Entry 7K0N (electron microscopy, 3.10 A resolution); this record covers chains H and F of the 8 polymer chains in the assembly.

# Chain H
Molecule: ORM1-like protein 3
From: Homo sapiens
UniProt: Q8N138 (ORML3_HUMAN); residues 1-153 here = UniProt positions 1-153
Chain sequence (153 residues; each row starts with the number of its first residue):
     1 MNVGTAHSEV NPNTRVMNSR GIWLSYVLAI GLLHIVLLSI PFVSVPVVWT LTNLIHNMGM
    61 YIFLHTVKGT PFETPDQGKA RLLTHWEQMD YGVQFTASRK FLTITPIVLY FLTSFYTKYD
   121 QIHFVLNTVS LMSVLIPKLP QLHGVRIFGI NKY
Swiss-Prot annotation at these positions:
  - region: M1 to M17 (Important for ceramide level-sensing)
  - modified residue: P137 (Hydroxyproline)
  - mutagenesis: N2 to M17 (Impaired negative regulation of SPT complex activity in the presence of ceramides), N2 to S8 (Impaired negative regulation of SPT complex activity in the presence of ceramides), N2 (Impaired negative regulation of SPT complex activity in the presence of ceramides), N13 (N13A: Disrupted ceramide binding; impaired negative regulation of SPT complex activity in the presence of ceramides; in the absence of ceramides, reduced affinity of SPT complex towards palmitoyl-CoA), V16 (V16R: Impaired negative regulation of SPT complex activity in the presence of ceramides), I22 (I22R: Impaired negative regulation of SPT complex activity in the presence of ceramides), F63 (F63P: Impaired negative regulation of SPT complex activity in the presence of ceramides; F63R: Impaired negative regulation of SPT complex activity in the presence of ceramides), H85 (H85A: No effect on the negative regulation of SPT complex activity in the presence of ceramides), P137 (P137A: Increased protein levels; decreased ubiquitination; increased negative regulation of SPT complex activity)

# Chain F
Molecule: Serine palmitoyltransferase 2
From: Homo sapiens
Notes: EC 2.3.1.50
UniProt: O15270 (SPTC2_HUMAN); numbering as in UniProt (aligned over 1-562)
Chain sequence (562 residues; numbered 1 to 562; the number before each row is that of its first residue):
     1 MRPEPGGCCC RRTVRANGCV ANGEVRNGYV RSSAAAAAAA AAGQIHHVTQ NGGLYKRPFN
    61 EAFEETPMLV AVLTYVGYGV LTLFGYLRDF LRYWRIEKCH HATEREEQKD FVSLYQDFEN
   121 FYTRNLYMRI RDNWNRPICS VPGARVDIME RQSHDYNWSF KYTGNIIKGV INMGSYNYLG
   181 FARNTGSCQE AAAKVLEEYG AGVCSTRQEI GNLDKHEELE ELVARFLGVE AAMAYGMGFA
   241 TNSMNIPALV GKGCLILSDE LNHASLVLGA RLSGATIRIF KHNNMQSLEK LLKDAIVYGQ
   301 PRTRRPWKKI LILVEGIYSM EGSIVRLPEV IALKKKYKAY LYLDEAHSIG ALGPTGRGVV
   361 EYFGLDPEDV DVMMGTFTKS FGASGGYIGG KKELIDYLRT HSHSAVYATS LSPPVVEQII
   421 TSMKCIMGQD GTSLGKECVQ QLAENTRYFR RRLKEMGFII YGNEDSPVVP LMLYMPAKIG
   481 AFGREMLKRN IGVVVVGFPA TPIIESRARF CLSAAHTKEI LDTALKEIDE VGDLLQLKYS
   541 RHRLVPLLDR PFDETTYEET ED
Disordered / not traced: 1-52, 544-562
Modified / non-standard residues: K379 ((2S)-2-amino-6-[[3-hydroxy-2-methyl-5-(phosphonooxymethyl)pyridin-4-yl]methylideneamino]hexanoic acid; LLP)
Swiss-Prot annotation at these positions:
  - modified residue: K379 (N6-(pyridoxal phosphate)lysine)
  - natural variant: A182 (A182P: In HSAN1C), R183 (R183W: In HSAN1C), V359 (V359M: In HSAN1C loss of normal activity as measured by reduced formation of sphinganine), G382 (G382V: In HSAN1C), I504 (I504F: In HSAN1C loss of normal activity as measured by reduced formation of sphinganine)
  - mutagenesis: Y122 (Y122A: Decreased catalytic activity with L-serine and palmitoyl-CoA as substrates. Does not affect the negative regulation by OMRDL3 and ceramides), L126 (L126W: Some decrease in catalytic activity with L-serine and palmitoyl-CoA as substrates), I130 (I130W: Loss of catalytic activity with L-serine and palmitoyl-CoA as substrates), W134 (W134A: Loss of catalytic activity with L-serine and palmitoyl-CoA as substrates), Y176 (Y176A: Loss of catalytic activity with L-serine and palmitoyl-CoA as substrates), S258 (S258R: Loss of catalytic activity with L-serine and palmitoyl-CoA as substrates), R302 (R302A: Reduces the dimerization propensity with SPTLC1; reduces the dimerization propensity with SPTLC1; when associated with A-305. Does not impair enzymatic activity ...), R304 (R304A: Reduces the dimerization propensity with SPTLC1; when associated with A-302 and A-304. Does not impair enzymatic activity; when associated with A-302 and A-304), R305 (R305A: Reduces the dimerization propensity with SPTLC1; when associated with A-302 and A-304. Does not impair enzymatic activity; when associated with A-302 and A-304), M320 (M320Q: Decreased catalytic activity with L-serine and palmitoyl-CoA as substrates), T378 (T378A: Decreased catalytic activity with L-serine and palmitoyl-CoA as substrates), K379 (K379A: Loss of catalytic activity with L-serine and palmitoyl-CoA as substrates), 3 further mutagenesis entries in UniProt
Reported in the primary citation:
  - mutagenesis - R302A/R304A/R305A: unchanged catalytic activity
  - disease-associated variants - I504F: decreased binding to ORM1-like protein 3 (chain H) (proposed by the authors, not directly observed)
  - disease-associated variants - I504F (proposed by the authors, not directly observed)

# How chain H and chain F interact
Pairs across the interface (47; chain H residue first):
  M1(H) - W134(F)
  M1(H) - V496(F)  hydrophobic
  M1(H) - P499(F)
  M1(H) - A500(F)
  N2(H) - A500(F)
  V3(H) - P499(F)
  T5(H) - M320(F)
  T5(H) - A500(F)
  A6(H) - L261(F)
  A6(H) - M320(F)  hydrophobic
  A6(H) - A500(F)
  A6(H) - T501(F)
  H7(H) - E260(F)  salt bridge
  H7(H) - L261(F)
  H7(H) - A500(F)
  S8(H) - D259(F)  hydrogen bond (side chain-backbone)
  S8(H) - E260(F)  hydrogen bond (side chain-backbone)
  S8(H) - N262(F)
  V10(H) - R271(F)
  P12(H) - P499(F)
  S19(H) - Y75(F)
  S19(H) - I503(F)
  R20(H) - E65(F)  salt bridge
  R20(H) - T66(F)  hydrogen bond (side chain-backbone)
  R20(H) - P67(F)
  R20(H) - M68(F)
  R20(H) - A71(F)
  R20(H) - Y75(F)  hydrogen bond (backbone-side chain)
  R20(H) - I504(F)
  G21(H) - M68(F)
  G21(H) - Y75(F)
  I22(H) - Y75(F)  hydrophobic
  L24(H) - M68(F)  hydrophobic
  S25(H) - Y75(F)
  V67(H) - F118(F)  hydrophobic
  K68(H) - F118(F)
  T70(H) - F118(F)
  T70(H) - E119(F)  hydrogen bond
  P71(H) - F118(F)
  P71(H) - E119(F)
  P71(H) - N120(F)
  P71(H) - F121(F)  hydrogen bond (backbone-backbone)
  P71(H) - Y122(F)
  F72(H) - E119(F)
  E73(H) - E119(F)  hydrogen bond (backbone-backbone)
  P75(H) - R271(F)
  R81(H) - Q116(F)  hydrogen bond
Also at the interface, not in a pair above, chain H (28 interface residues in all): G4, V16, L28, F63, G69
Also at the interface, not in a pair above, chain F (31 interface residues in all): V72, Y86, V267, I279, V495, F498

# Summary
Chain H and chain F form an interface of 28 and 31 residues respectively, with 8 hydrogen bonds and 2 salt
bridges. Polar contacts include H7(H)-E260(F), R20(H)-E65(F) and S8(H)-D259(F). The paper reports that I504F
of chain F reduces binding to ORM1-like protein 3 (chain H); R302A/R304A/R305A of chain F leave catalytic
activity unchanged.
Here chain H is ORM1-like protein 3 and chain F is Serine palmitoyltransferase 2, both from Homo sapiens.
Entry 7K0N (Human serine palmitoyltransferase complex SPTLC1/SPLTC2/ssSPTa/ORMDL3, class 2) was determined by
electron microscopy, deposited together with 7K0I, 7K0J, 7K0K, 7K0L, 7K0M, 7K0O, 7K0P and 7K0Q.
